PDB entry 6KUR | electron microscopy, 3.70 A resolution | chains A and B of the 5 polymer chains in the assembly

[Chain A]
Protein: Polymerase 3
From: Influenza D virus (D/swine/Oklahoma/1334/2011)
UniProtKB: K9LHJ4 (K9LHJ4_9ORTO); residues 1-710 here = UniProt positions 1-710
Chain sequence (710 residues; numbered 1 to 710; the number before each row is that of its first residue):
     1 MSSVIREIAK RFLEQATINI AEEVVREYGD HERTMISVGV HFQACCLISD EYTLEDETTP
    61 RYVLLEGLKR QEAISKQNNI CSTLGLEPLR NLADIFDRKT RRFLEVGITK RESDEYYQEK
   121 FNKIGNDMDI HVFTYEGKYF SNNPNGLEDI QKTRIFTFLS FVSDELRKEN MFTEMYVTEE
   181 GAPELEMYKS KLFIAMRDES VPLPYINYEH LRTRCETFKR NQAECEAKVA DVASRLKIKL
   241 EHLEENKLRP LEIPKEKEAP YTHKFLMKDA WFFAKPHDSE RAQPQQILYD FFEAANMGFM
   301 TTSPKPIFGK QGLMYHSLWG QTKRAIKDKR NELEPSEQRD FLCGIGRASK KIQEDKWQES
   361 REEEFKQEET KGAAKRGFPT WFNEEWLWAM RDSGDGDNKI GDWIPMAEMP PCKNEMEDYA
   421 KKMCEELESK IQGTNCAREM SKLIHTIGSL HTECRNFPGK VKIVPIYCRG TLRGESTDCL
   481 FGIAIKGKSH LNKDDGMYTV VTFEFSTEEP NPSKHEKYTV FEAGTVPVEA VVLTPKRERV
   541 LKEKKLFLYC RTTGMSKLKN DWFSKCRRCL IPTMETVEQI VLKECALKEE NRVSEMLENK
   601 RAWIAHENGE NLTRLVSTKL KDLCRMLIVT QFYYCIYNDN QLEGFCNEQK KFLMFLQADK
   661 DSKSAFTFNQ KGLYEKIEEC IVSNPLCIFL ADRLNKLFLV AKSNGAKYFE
Disordered / not traced: 1-183, 394-398, 531-541

[Chain B]
Protein: RNA-directed RNA polymerase catalytic subunit
From: Influenza D virus (D/swine/Oklahoma/1334/2011)
Notes: EC 2.7.7.48
UniProtKB: K9LH03 (K9LH03_9ORTO); numbering as in UniProt (aligned over 1-753)
Chain sequence (753 residues; each row starts with the number of its first residue):
     1 MEINPYLLML NNDITSMISL TYPYTGAPPM SHGTSTKYSM ETVSRTYSYS RTKKEVPSGI
    61 FPIERRKFCN TIEDKENLEK PNGNVDINFM LSLAEMLEEK MGKGFFKFCA NEAEAEILKM
   121 HFSKLTEGRQ TYDWTSERNM PAATALQLTV DAIQETQGTF KGTTMVEYCN KILEMMDWPE
   181 VKFKKVRMIV QRHWDPKTKK EIKMKSPTLM ITKIGREEFI KRICTINTMA KDGERGKYKR
   241 RAIATPGMGI RPFSKIVETL AQKICERLAE SGLPVGGNEK KAKLKTTVSS TNSKLQEGQF
   301 MVNITGDNSK WNECQQPEAY LAMLAYITKD SSNLMKDLCS VAPTLFCNKY VKMGQGFRAK
   361 NKRKTKEIVI PAKKMKERKE LMNAEWRDLF ETIEPYMDGE CCFLGGGMLM GMFNMLSTVF
   421 GVMTLNYREE ALARRNCYWT GLQSSDDFVL FCISRTWPEM EMTILKFIAV CKLMGINMSL
   481 EKSYGCLPEL FEFTSMFFSG DFVSNIALEL PAFTTAGMNE GTDFTAAMSV IRTNMINNGL
   541 SPGTALMALR ICLQEFRATY RVHPYDSGVK NHRMKIIRKF IETIENKDGL LISDGGKLMN
   601 NISSLHIPEE ILKEDLMDPS YRNRVFNPRN PFTQFEKTVD IFKASGPIRV EENEAVVSTH
   661 SFRTRSNRTL LNTDMRAMAL EEKRYQVVCN MYRSVFESAD VNTPIGSMSM GEAIEAKILD
   721 RARTQFENGI IGGEEYSEIK RLIEDAKRQR LSV
Disordered / not traced: 187-207, 276-278, 431-434, 636-654, 753

[How chain A and chain B interact]
Pairs across the interface (285; chain A residue first):
  E184(A) - L118(B)
  E184(A) - L334(B)
  L185(A) - E114(B)
  L185(A) - S332(B)
  L185(A) - L334(B)
  E186(A) - L334(B)
  M187(A) - N170(B)
  M187(A) - L334(B)
  M187(A) - D337(B)
  Y188(A) - N170(B)  hydrogen bond (backbone-side chain)
  Y188(A) - L173(B)
  Y188(A) - E174(B)
  Y188(A) - D177(B)  hydrogen bond
  K189(A) - D337(B)  salt bridge
  S190(A) - L173(B)
  S190(A) - D177(B)
  K191(A) - D177(B)  hydrogen bond (backbone-side chain)
  L192(A) - M176(B)
  L192(A) - D177(B)
  L192(A) - R216(B)
  L192(A) - I220(B)  hydrophobic
  F193(A) - S340(B)
  F193(A) - V341(B)  hydrophobic
  F193(A) - T344(B)
  A195(A) - I60(B)
  M196(A) - I60(B)  hydrophobic
  M196(A) - I220(B)  hydrophobic
  M196(A) - N348(B)  hydrogen bond
  R197(A) - D337(B)  salt bridge
  R197(A) - S340(B)  hydrogen bond
  R197(A) - T344(B)
  E199(A) - S58(B)  hydrogen bond
  E199(A) - G59(B)
  E199(A) - I60(B)
  E199(A) - R65(B)  salt bridge
  E199(A) - K67(B)  hydrogen bond (backbone-side chain)
  S200(A) - R65(B)
  S200(A) - L321(B)
  S200(A) - C347(B)
  V201(A) - K67(B)  hydrogen bond (backbone-side chain)
  L203(A) - K54(B)
  L203(A) - T71(B)
  P204(A) - N70(B)
  Y205(A) - I87(B)
  Y208(A) - L321(B)  hydrophobic
  Y208(A) - S340(B)
  L211(A) - L321(B)  hydrophobic
  R212(A) - K336(B)
  C215(A) - L91(B)  hydrophobic
  C215(A) - Y326(B)
  E216(A) - K329(B)
  E216(A) - K336(B)  salt bridge
  F218(A) - N88(B)
  F218(A) - L91(B)
  F218(A) - S92(B)
  F218(A) - E95(B)
  K219(A) - E95(B)
  R220(A) - S92(B)
  R220(A) - E95(B)  hydrogen bond (backbone-side chain)
  R220(A) - M96(B)
  E224(A) - F89(B)
  E224(A) - S92(B)  hydrogen bond
  E224(A) - L93(B)
  E224(A) - M96(B)
  E224(A) - Y427(B)
  C225(A) - Y427(B)  hydrogen bond
  C225(A) - E429(B)  hydrogen bond (side chain-backbone)
  A227(A) - L473(B)
  K228(A) - Y427(B)
  K228(A) - E429(B)  salt bridge
  K228(A) - K466(B)
  K228(A) - A469(B)
  K228(A) - L473(B)
  D231(A) - L78(B)
  D231(A) - A469(B)
  D231(A) - K472(B)
  D231(A) - L473(B)
  V232(A) - L465(B)
  V232(A) - K466(B)
  V232(A) - A469(B)  hydrophobic
  S234(A) - L78(B)
  R235(A) - L78(B)
  R235(A) - E79(B)
  R235(A) - L465(B)
  R235(A) - I468(B)
  R235(A) - A469(B)
  R235(A) - K472(B)
  L236(A) - E79(B)
  K237(A) - E79(B)
  K237(A) - L465(B)
  K237(A) - I468(B)
  K237(A) - L480(B)
  K239(A) - M460(B)
  K239(A) - E461(B)
  K239(A) - I464(B)
  E241(A) - W457(B)
  S279(A) - G568(B)
  S279(A) - K570(B)
  S349(A) - T365(B)
  S349(A) - E367(B)  hydrogen bond
  K350(A) - T365(B)  hydrogen bond (backbone-backbone)
  K350(A) - E367(B)  hydrogen bond (backbone-backbone)
  K351(A) - R358(B)
  K351(A) - E367(B)
  I352(A) - E367(B)  hydrogen bond (backbone-backbone)
  I352(A) - I368(B)
  I352(A) - V369(B)  hydrogen bond (backbone-backbone)
  E354(A) - V369(B)
  E354(A) - K374(B)
  E354(A) - R378(B)  salt bridge
  W357(A) - I368(B)
  E364(A) - K366(B)
  K366(A) - K360(B)
  K366(A) - N361(B)
  K366(A) - I368(B)
  K366(A) - L381(B)
  Q367(A) - A359(B)
  Q367(A) - K360(B)  hydrogen bond (backbone-backbone)
  E368(A) - F357(B)
  E368(A) - R358(B)
  E368(A) - L381(B)
  E368(A) - N383(B)  hydrogen bond (backbone-side chain)
  E368(A) - W386(B)
  E369(A) - N383(B)
  N383(A) - M1(B)  hydrogen bond (side chain-backbone)
  N383(A) - E2(B)  hydrogen bond
  N383(A) - I3(B)
  W386(A) - I3(B)
  L387(A) - M1(B)
  L387(A) - I3(B)  hydrophobic
  M390(A) - I3(B)  hydrophobic
  P405(A) - Q554(B)
  M406(A) - M547(B)  hydrophobic
  M406(A) - R550(B)
  M406(A) - I551(B)  hydrophobic
  M406(A) - Q554(B)
  A407(A) - R550(B)
  A407(A) - Q554(B)
  E408(A) - R550(B)
  E408(A) - R557(B)  salt bridge
  E408(A) - K597(B)
  E408(A) - L598(B)  hydrogen bond (side chain-backbone)
  M409(A) - L546(B)  hydrophobic
  M409(A) - R550(B)  hydrogen bond
  P410(A) - L546(B)  hydrophobic
  P410(A) - L598(B)  hydrophobic
  P410(A) - N600(B)
  P410(A) - N601(B)
  P411(A) - L598(B)
  P411(A) - N601(B)  hydrogen bond (backbone-side chain)
  K413(A) - N601(B)
  K413(A) - S603(B)  hydrogen bond
  E415(A) - S603(B)  hydrogen bond
  E417(A) - N601(B)  hydrogen bond
  E417(A) - I602(B)
  E417(A) - S603(B)
  C424(A) - L546(B)  hydrophobic
  E428(A) - R550(B)  salt bridge
  D495(A) - S31(B)
  D495(A) - H32(B)  salt bridge
  M497(A) - H32(B)
  W562(A) - T25(B)
  W562(A) - G26(B)
  W562(A) - P28(B)
  W562(A) - R235(B)
  W562(A) - P511(B)  hydrophobic
  K565(A) - T514(B)  hydrogen bond
  K565(A) - E555(B)  salt bridge
  R567(A) - I551(B)
  R567(A) - Q554(B)
  R568(A) - T25(B)
  R568(A) - L510(B)
  L570(A) - M547(B)
  I571(A) - L510(B)  hydrophobic
  I571(A) - F513(B)  hydrophobic
  I571(A) - T544(B)
  P572(A) - T25(B)
  P572(A) - L510(B)  hydrophobic
  M574(A) - G543(B)
  M574(A) - M547(B)  hydrophobic
  E575(A) - T544(B)
  T576(A) - M17(B)
  T576(A) - S19(B)  hydrogen bond
  E578(A) - S541(B)  hydrogen bond
  E578(A) - P542(B)
  E578(A) - G543(B)  hydrogen bond (side chain-backbone)
  E578(A) - T544(B)  hydrogen bond (side chain-backbone)
  Q579(A) - S16(B)
  Q579(A) - N505(B)
  I580(A) - M17(B)  hydrophobic
  L582(A) - S541(B)
  K583(A) - D13(B)  salt bridge
  K583(A) - T15(B)  hydrogen bond
  K583(A) - S16(B)  hydrogen bond
  L587(A) - F502(B)  hydrophobic
  A602(A) - L8(B)  hydrophobic
  W603(A) - L7(B)
  W603(A) - L8(B)
  W603(A) - N11(B)
  I604(A) - L7(B)
  A605(A) - E2(B)
  A605(A) - I3(B)  hydrophobic
  A605(A) - L7(B)
  H606(A) - E2(B)  hydrogen bond (backbone-backbone)
  H606(A) - N4(B)
  H606(A) - L7(B)
  E607(A) - E2(B)
  N608(A) - E2(B)
  L615(A) - L7(B)  hydrophobic
  L615(A) - L10(B)  hydrophobic
  L623(A) - L8(B)  hydrophobic
  M626(A) - P5(B)  hydrophobic
  L627(A) - L20(B)  hydrophobic
  T630(A) - L20(B)
  Q631(A) - L20(B)
  Q631(A) - T25(B)
  Y634(A) - L20(B)  hydrogen bond (side chain-backbone)
  Y634(A) - Y22(B)
  Y634(A) - T25(B)
  Y634(A) - G26(B)
  N638(A) - P23(B)
  N638(A) - G26(B)
  N638(A) - A27(B)  hydrogen bond (side chain-backbone)
  N640(A) - P29(B)
  N640(A) - K237(B)
  N640(A) - Y238(B)
  N640(A) - R240(B)
  Q641(A) - Y238(B)
  E643(A) - P23(B)
  E643(A) - R235(B)
  E643(A) - G236(B)
  C646(A) - T21(B)
  C646(A) - P23(B)
  N647(A) - G236(B)  hydrogen bond (side chain-backbone)
  Q649(A) - Y6(B)  hydrogen bond
  Q649(A) - T21(B)
  K650(A) - T21(B)
  K650(A) - Y22(B)
  K650(A) - F497(B)
  K651(A) - E481(B)
  K651(A) - K482(B)
  L653(A) - M9(B)  hydrophobic
  L653(A) - I14(B)
  L653(A) - I18(B)  hydrophobic
  L653(A) - T21(B)
  M654(A) - I14(B)  hydrophobic
  M654(A) - Y484(B)
  M654(A) - L490(B)
  M654(A) - F497(B)  hydrophobic
  F655(A) - Y484(B)  hydrophobic
  Q657(A) - N12(B)
  Q657(A) - D13(B)
  Q657(A) - I14(B)
  Q657(A) - L490(B)
  A658(A) - C486(B)  hydrophobic
  A658(A) - L490(B)
  K660(A) - M9(B)
  K660(A) - L10(B)
  K660(A) - N12(B)
  K663(A) - L487(B)
  K663(A) - P488(B)
  K663(A) - L490(B)
  S664(A) - L487(B)
  A665(A) - G485(B)
  A665(A) - C486(B)  hydrophobic
  F666(A) - V302(B)  hydrophobic
  F666(A) - Y484(B)
  F666(A) - G485(B)
  F668(A) - I304(B)  hydrophobic
  F668(A) - I464(B)  hydrophobic
  F668(A) - L480(B)
  N669(A) - L480(B)  hydrogen bond (backbone-backbone)
  N669(A) - E481(B)  hydrogen bond
  G672(A) - E481(B)
  L673(A) - E481(B)
  C680(A) - Y238(B)  hydrophobic
  F689(A) - I3(B)
  L690(A) - Y6(B)
  R693(A) - E2(B)  salt bridge
  R693(A) - I3(B)  hydrogen bond (side chain-backbone)
  R693(A) - N4(B)  hydrogen bond (backbone-side chain)
  L697(A) - N4(B)
  L697(A) - Y6(B)
  L697(A) - L7(B)  hydrophobic
  V700(A) - L10(B)  hydrophobic
Also at the interface, not in a pair above, chain A (151 interface residues in all): P202, I238, Q353, F365, T370, K371, C412, M416, A420, K421, T452, D494, L558, V616, C635, L642, F645, L656, T667, K676, E679, K696, A701
Also at the interface, not in a pair above, chain B (158 interface residues in all): M30, F61, C69, K239, E318, A322, A325, N333, L338, K364, P371, M382, S483, F491, A548, L553, R561, G596, M599, S604

[In short]
151 residues of chain A and 158 residues of chain B are in contact, with 43 hydrogen bonds and 12 salt
bridges. Polar pairs include K189(A)-D337(B), R197(A)-D337(B) and E199(A)-R65(B).
Here chain A is Polymerase 3 and chain B is RNA-directed RNA polymerase catalytic subunit, both from Influenza
D virus (D/swine/Oklahoma/1334/2011). Entry 6KUR (Structure of influenza D virus polymerase bound to vRNA
promoter in Mode B conformation (Class B1)) was determined by electron microscopy, deposited together with
6KUJ, 6KUK, 6KUP, 6KUT, 6KUV and 6KV5.
